PDB entry 8BHC | X-ray diffraction, 1.56 A resolution | chains C and D

[Chain C (and D)]
Protein: Glutathione S-transferase A1
Source organism: Homo sapiens
Notes: EC 2.5.1.18, 1.11.1.-, 5.3.3.-; chain D of this document is another copy of the same molecule, construct and numbering; everything in this record applies to it too
UniProt: P08263 (GSTA1_HUMAN); residue numbers follow UniProt; this construct covers 1-222
Chain sequence (222 residues; row label = number of the first residue in the row):
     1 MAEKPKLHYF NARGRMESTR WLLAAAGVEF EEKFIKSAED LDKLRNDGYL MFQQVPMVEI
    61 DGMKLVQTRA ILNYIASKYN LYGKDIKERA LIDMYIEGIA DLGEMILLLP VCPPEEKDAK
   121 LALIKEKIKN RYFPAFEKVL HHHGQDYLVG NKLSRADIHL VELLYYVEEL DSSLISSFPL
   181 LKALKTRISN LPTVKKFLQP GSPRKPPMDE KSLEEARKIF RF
Disordered / not traced: 212-222 (chain D: 211-222)
Modified positions: C112 (s,S-(2-hydroxyethyl)thiocysteine; CME)
Sequence notes: engineered mutation H141 (Lys in P08263), H142 (Ser in P08263)
Curated features (UniProtKB/Swiss-Prot):
  - binding site (glutathione): Y9, R45, Q54, V55, Q67, T68
  - modified residue: M1 (N-acetylmethionine), A2 (N-acetylalanine), K4 (N6-succinyllysine)
  - mutagenesis: Y9 (Y9F: Decreased isomerase activity), I71 (I71A/V: No significant effect on enzyme activity. Reduces protein stability), A216 (A216H: Confers ability to hydrolyze S-glutathionyl benzoate to glutathione and benzoic acid)
From the paper describing this entry:
  - mutagenesis - K141H: unchanged stability
  - mutagenesis - K141H/S142H (Tm change 4 degC): increased stability
  - mutagenesis - E137H: decreased stability
  - mutagenesis - E137H/K141H, E137H, K141H/S142H: increased binding to endosulfan
  - post-translational modification sites: C112
  - mutagenesis - E137H, E137H/K141H, K141H, K141H/S142H: increased catalytic activity on CDNB

[How chain C and chain D interact]
Contacting residue pairs (68; chain C residue first):
  M51(C) - M94(D)  hydrophobic
  M51(C) - Y95(D)  hydrophobic
  M51(C) - A135(D)
  M51(C) - F136(D)  hydrophobic
  M51(C) - V139(D)  hydrophobic
  F52(C) - M94(D)
  F52(C) - G98(D)
  F52(C) - R131(D)  hydrogen bond (backbone-side chain)
  F52(C) - Y132(D)  hydrophobic
  F52(C) - A135(D)  hydrophobic
  F52(C) - F136(D)  hydrophobic
  Q53(C) - R131(D)
  Q54(C) - R131(D)
  D61(C) - K87(D)  hydrogen bond (backbone-side chain)
  M63(C) - A90(D)  hydrophobic
  K64(C) - M94(D)
  V66(C) - M94(D)
  Q67(C) - M94(D)
  Q67(C) - E97(D)
  Q67(C) - G98(D)
  Q67(C) - D101(D)  hydrogen bond
  R69(C) - R69(D)
  R69(C) - E97(D)  salt bridge
  A70(C) - D93(D)
  A70(C) - M94(D)
  N73(C) - Y82(D)
  N73(C) - R89(D)
  N73(C) - D93(D)  hydrogen bond
  Y74(C) - I86(D)
  Y74(C) - K87(D)
  Y74(C) - A90(D)  hydrophobic
  S77(C) - I86(D)
  K78(C) - I86(D)
  Y82(C) - R89(D)  hydrogen bond
  I86(C) - Y74(D)  hydrophobic
  I86(C) - S77(D)
  I86(C) - K78(D)
  K87(C) - D61(D)
  K87(C) - Y74(D)
  R89(C) - S77(D)
  R89(C) - R89(D)
  A90(C) - M63(D)  hydrophobic
  A90(C) - L65(D)  hydrophobic
  A90(C) - Y74(D)  hydrophobic
  D93(C) - A70(D)
  D93(C) - N73(D)  hydrogen bond
  M94(C) - M51(D)  hydrophobic
  M94(C) - F52(D)
  M94(C) - K64(D)
  M94(C) - L65(D)  hydrophobic
  M94(C) - V66(D)
  M94(C) - Q67(D)
  M94(C) - A70(D)
  Y95(C) - M51(D)  hydrophobic
  E97(C) - Q67(D)
  E97(C) - R69(D)  salt bridge
  G98(C) - F52(D)
  G98(C) - Q67(D)
  D101(C) - Q67(D)  hydrogen bond
  R131(C) - F52(D)  hydrogen bond (side chain-backbone)
  R131(C) - Q53(D)
  R131(C) - Q54(D)
  Y132(C) - F52(D)  hydrophobic
  A135(C) - M51(D)
  A135(C) - F52(D)  hydrophobic
  F136(C) - M51(D)  hydrophobic
  F136(C) - F52(D)  hydrophobic
  V139(C) - M51(D)  hydrophobic
Interface residues without a listed pair, chain C (33 interface residues in all): R45, L65
Interface residues without a listed pair, chain D (34 interface residues in all): R45, L91

[Summary]
The interface between chain C and chain D involves 33 residues on one side and 34 on the other; the contacts
include 8 hydrogen bonds and 2 salt bridges. Polar contacts include R69(C)-E97(D), F52(C)-R131(D) and
D61(C)-K87(D). The paper reports that E137H, E137H/K141H and K141H of chain C, among others, increase
catalytic activity on CDNB; a modification site at C112(C).
Both chains are Glutathione S-transferase A1 (Homo sapiens). Entry 8BHC (K141H and S142H double mutant of
hGSTA1-1) was determined by X-ray diffraction (same publication as 8BHE).
